PDB entry 7LMB | electron microscopy, 3.80 A resolution | chains B and A of the 8 polymer chains in the assembly

== Chain B ==
Molecule: Telomerase RNA
From: Tetrahymena thermophila
Sequence (159 nucleotides; row label = number of the first residue in the row):
     1 AUACCCGCUUAAUUCAUUCAGAUCUGUAAUAGAACUGUCAUUCAACCCCA
    51 AAAAUCUAGUGCUGAUAUAACCUUCACCAAUUAGGUUCAAAUAAGUGGUA
   101 AUGCGGGACAAAAGACUAUCGACAUUUGAUACACUAUUUAUCAAUGGAUG
   151 UCUUAUUUU
Not modelled in the structure: 1-3, 54-58

== Chain A ==
Molecule: Telomerase reverse transcriptase
From: Tetrahymena thermophila
Notes: EC 2.7.7.49
Reference sequence: O77448 (TERT_TETTH); residue numbers follow UniProt; this construct covers 1-1117
Sequence (1117 residues; row label = number of the first residue in the row):
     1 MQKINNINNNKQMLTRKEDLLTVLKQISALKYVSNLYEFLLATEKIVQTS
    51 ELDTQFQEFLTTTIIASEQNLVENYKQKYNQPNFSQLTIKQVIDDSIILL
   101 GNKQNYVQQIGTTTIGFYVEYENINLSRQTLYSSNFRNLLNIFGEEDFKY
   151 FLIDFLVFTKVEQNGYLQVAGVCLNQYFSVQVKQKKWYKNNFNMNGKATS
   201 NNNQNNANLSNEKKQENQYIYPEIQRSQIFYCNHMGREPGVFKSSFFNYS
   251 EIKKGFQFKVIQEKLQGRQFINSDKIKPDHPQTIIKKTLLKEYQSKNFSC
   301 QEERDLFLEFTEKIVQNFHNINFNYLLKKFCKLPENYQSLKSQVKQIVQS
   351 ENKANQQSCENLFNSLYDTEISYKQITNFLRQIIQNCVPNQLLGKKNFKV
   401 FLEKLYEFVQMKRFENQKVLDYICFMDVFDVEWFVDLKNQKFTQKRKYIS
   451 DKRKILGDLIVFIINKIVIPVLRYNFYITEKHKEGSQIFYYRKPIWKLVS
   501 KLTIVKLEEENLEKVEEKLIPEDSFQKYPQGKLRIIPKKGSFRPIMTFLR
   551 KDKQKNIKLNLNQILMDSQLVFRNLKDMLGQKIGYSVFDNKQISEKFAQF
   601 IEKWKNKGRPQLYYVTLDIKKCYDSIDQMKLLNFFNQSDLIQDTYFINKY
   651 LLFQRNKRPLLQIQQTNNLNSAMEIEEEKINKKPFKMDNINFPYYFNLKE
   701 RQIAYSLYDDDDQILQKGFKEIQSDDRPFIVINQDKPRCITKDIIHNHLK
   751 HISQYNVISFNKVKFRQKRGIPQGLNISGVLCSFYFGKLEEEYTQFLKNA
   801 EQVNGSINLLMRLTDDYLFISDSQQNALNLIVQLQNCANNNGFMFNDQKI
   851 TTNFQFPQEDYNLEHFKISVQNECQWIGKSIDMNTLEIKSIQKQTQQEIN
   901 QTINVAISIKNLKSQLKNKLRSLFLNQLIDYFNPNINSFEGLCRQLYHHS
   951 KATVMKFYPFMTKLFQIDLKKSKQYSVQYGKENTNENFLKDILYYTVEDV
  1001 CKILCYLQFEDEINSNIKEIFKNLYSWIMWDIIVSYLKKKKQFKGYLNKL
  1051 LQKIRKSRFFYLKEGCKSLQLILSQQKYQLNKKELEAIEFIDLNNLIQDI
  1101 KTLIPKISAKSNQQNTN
Not modelled in the structure: 1-10, 180-215, 252-280, 664-686, 1111-1117
Reported in the primary citation:
  - binding site for telomere DNA: Phe414
  - mutagenesis - Y231A, R413A, F414A, F414H, F414Y, E480A, R534A, R550A, K551A, K553A, K657A, R658A, Y694A, R921A: decreased catalytic activity

== Interface between chain B and chain A ==
Residue-residue contacts (133):
  C8(B) with Lys395(A), salt bridge to the phosphate
  A11(B) with Tyr325(A), sugar contact; Gln382(A), base contact; Asn386(A), base contact
  A12(B) with Asn322(A), base contact; Tyr325(A), hydrogen bond to the sugar
  U14(B) with Asn324(A), sugar contact; Tyr325(A), phosphate contact; Lys328(A), phosphate contact
  C15(B) with Lys328(A), sugar contact; Lys332(A), sugar contact; Leu333(A), hydrogen bond to the base; Arg492(A), hydrogen bond to the base
  A16(B) with Pro239(A), base contact; Asn324(A), hydrogen bond to the base; Leu333(A), sugar contact; Tyr337(A), hydrogen bond to the phosphate; Gln338(A), phosphate contact; Pro494(A), sugar contact
  U17(B) with Met235(A), sugar contact; Arg237(A), sugar contact; Tyr337(A), hydrogen bond to the phosphate; Lys341(A), salt bridge to the phosphate
  U18(B) with Met235(A), hydrogen bond to the base; Gly236(A), base contact; Lys497(A), hydrogen bond to the base; Lys501(A), hydrogen bond to the sugar
  C19(B) with Lys501(A), salt bridge to the phosphate
  U36(B) with Arg237(A), hydrogen bond to the base
  G37(B) with Arg237(A), hydrogen bond to the base
  U38(B) with His234(A), hydrogen bond to the sugar; Arg237(A), hydrogen bond to the base; Lys243(A), phosphate contact
  C39(B) with His234(A), hydrogen bond to the phosphate; Phe242(A), base contact; Lys243(A), phosphate contact; Arg473(A), hydrogen bond to the base
  U42(B) with Gln228(A), sugar contact; Lys532(A), salt bridge to the phosphate
  C43(B) with Leu549(A), base contact
  A44(B) with Arg534(A), salt bridge to the phosphate; Ile545(A), base contact; Met546(A), sugar contact; Thr547(A), sugar contact; Leu549(A), phosphate contact
  A45(B) with Asn562(A), sugar contact; Gly774(A), sugar contact; Leu775(A), sugar contact; Asn776(A), hydrogen bond to the sugar
  C46(B) with Asn776(A), sugar contact
  C47(B) with Lys576(A), sugar contact; Phe588(A), hydrogen bond to the sugar; Asp589(A), sugar contact
  C49(B) with Lys591(A), salt bridge to the phosphate; Leu925(A), sugar contact; Ile929(A), phosphate contact
  A50(B) with Lys657(A), salt bridge to the phosphate; Arg921(A), phosphate contact; Ile929(A), phosphate contact
  A51(B) with Asn656(A), phosphate contact; Lys657(A), phosphate contact; Asn697(A), phosphate contact; Asn918(A), hydrogen bond to the sugar; Arg921(A), salt bridge to the phosphate
  A52(B) with Ser179(A), base contact; Asn656(A), hydrogen bond to the phosphate; Arg658(A), salt bridge to the phosphate; Pro693(A), base contact
  A53(B) with Tyr694(A), phosphate contact
  G59(B) with Lys917(A), hydrogen bond to the base; Gln978(A), phosphate contact; Tyr995(A), sugar contact
  U60(B) with Lys990(A), hydrogen bond to the base; Tyr994(A), base contact; Tyr995(A), hydrogen bond to the phosphate
  G61(B) with Lys11(A), salt bridge to the phosphate; Glu1019(A), base contact; Asn1023(A), base contact; Tyr1061(A), stacking on the base
  U63(B) with Lys1053(A), salt bridge to the phosphate; Ile1054(A), base contact; Ser1057(A), sugar contact; Arg1058(A), hydrogen bond to the base; Tyr1061(A), sugar contact
  G64(B) with Lys1053(A), phosphate contact; Phe1060(A), base contact
  A65(B) with Lys1056(A), phosphate contact; Phe1060(A), phosphate contact; Lys1063(A), hydrogen bond to the phosphate
  U66(B) with Lys1056(A), base contact; Phe1059(A), stacking on the base; Lys1063(A), salt bridge to the phosphate; Gln1098(A), phosphate contact
  U68(B) with Lys1101(A), hydrogen bond to the base
  A70(B) with Lys1038(A), salt bridge to the phosphate; Gln1052(A), hydrogen bond to the phosphate
  C71(B) with Lys1038(A), salt bridge to the phosphate; Gln1052(A), hydrogen bond to the phosphate
  C72(B) with Lys1044(A), phosphate contact
  A79(B) with Lys1040(A), phosphate contact; Lys1041(A), phosphate contact
  C132(B) with Gln444(A), hydrogen bond to the sugar; Arg446(A), base contact
  A133(B) with Arg446(A), hydrogen bond to the base; Lys447(A), salt bridge to the phosphate; Ser450(A), phosphate contact; Lys973(A), base contact
  C134(B) with Ser450(A), hydrogen bond to the phosphate; Lys973(A), hydrogen bond to the base
  U135(B) with Gln218(A), phosphate contact; Tyr221(A), base contact; Ile909(A), base contact; Lys910(A), sugar contact
  A136(B) with Leu420(A), base contact; Asp421(A), base contact; Cys424(A), base contact; Ile967(A), base contact; Asp968(A), hydrogen bond to the sugar; Lys971(A), sugar contact; Ser972(A), hydrogen bond to the phosphate
  U137(B) with Cys424(A), phosphate contact; Arg446(A), base contact; Ile449(A), base contact; Ser450(A), hydrogen bond to the base; Arg453(A), salt bridge to the phosphate
  U138(B) with Met426(A), base contact; Asp427(A), base contact; Val428(A), base contact; Lys445(A), hydrogen bond to the sugar; Arg453(A), base contact; Lys971(A), salt bridge to the phosphate
  U139(B) with Lys445(A), salt bridge to the phosphate; Arg446(A), base contact
Interface residues without a listed pair, chain B (55 interface residues in all): U13, A20, A40, C48, U73, C78, A80, A89, A100, A101, A140
Interface residues without a listed pair, chain A (122 interface residues in all): Tyr177, Phe178, Tyr219, Ile220, Ser227, Ser244, Lys329, Pro334, Lys374, Arg413, Phe425, Phe429, Thr443, Gln569, Arg573, Asn689, Lys762, Ser922, Asn926, Asp930, Gln966, Asp991, Asp999, Lys1039, Lys1049, Arg1055

== Summary ==
The interface between chain B and chain A involves 55 residues on one side and 122 on the other; the contacts
include 35 hydrogen bonds, 18 salt bridges and 2 aromatic stacking contacts. Polar contacts include
C15(B)-Leu333(A), C15(B)-Arg492(A) and A16(B)-Asn324(A). The paper reports a binding site for telomere DNA at
Phe414(A); Y231A, R413A and F414A of chain A, among others, reduce catalytic activity; 14 substitutions were
tested in all.
Chain B is Telomerase RNA and chain A is Telomerase reverse transcriptase, both from Tetrahymena thermophila;
the structure, Tetrahymena telomerase T5D5 structure at 3.8 Angstrom, was determined by electron microscopy
(same publication as 7LMA).
